6YLX - chains F and 1 of the 47 polymer chains in the assembly; structure by electron microscopy, 3.90 A resolution.

== Chain F ==
Name: 60S ribosomal protein L7-A
From: Saccharomyces cerevisiae
Reference sequence: P05737 (RL7A_YEAST); numbering as in UniProt (aligned over 1-244)
Sequence (244 residues; row label = number of the first residue in the row):
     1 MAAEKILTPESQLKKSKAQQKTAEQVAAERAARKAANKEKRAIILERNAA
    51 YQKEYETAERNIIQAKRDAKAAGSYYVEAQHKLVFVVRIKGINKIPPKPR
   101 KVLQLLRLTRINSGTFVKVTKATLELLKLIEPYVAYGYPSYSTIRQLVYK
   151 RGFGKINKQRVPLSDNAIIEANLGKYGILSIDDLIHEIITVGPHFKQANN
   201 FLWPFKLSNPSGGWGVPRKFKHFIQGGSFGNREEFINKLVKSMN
Not modelled in the structure: 1-22

== Chain 1 ==
Molecule: 25S rRNA
From: Saccharomyces cerevisiae
Sequence (3396 nucleotides; numbered 1 to 3396; the number before each row is that of its first residue):
     1 GUUUGACCUCAAAUCAGGUAGGAGUACCCGCUGAACUUAAGCAUAUCAAU
    51 AAGCGGAGGAAAAGAAACCAACCGGGAUUGCCUUAGUAACGGCGAGUGAA
   101 GCGGCAAAAGCUCAAAUUUGAAAUCUGGUACCUUCGGUGCCCGAGUUGUA
   151 AUUUGGAGAGGGCAACUUUGGGGCCGUUCCUUGUCUAUGUUCCUUGGAAC
   201 AGGACGUCAUAGAGGGUGAGAAUCCCGUGUGGCGAGGAGUGCGGUUCUUU
   251 GUAAAGUGCCUUCGAAGAGUCGAGUUGUUUGGGAAUGCAGCUCUAAGUGG
   301 GUGGUAAAUUCCAUCUAAAGCUAAAUAUUGGCGAGAGACCGAUAGCGAAC
   351 AAGUACAGUGAUGGAAAGAUGAAAAGAACUUUGAAAAGAGAGUGAAAAAG
   401 UACGUGAAAUUGUUGAAAGGGAAGGGCAUUUGAUCAGACAUGGUGUUUUG
   451 UGCCCUCUGCUCCUUGUGGGUAGGGGAAUCUCGCAUUUCACUGGGCCAGC
   501 AUCAGUUUUGGUGGCAGGAUAAAUCCAUAGGAAUGUAGCUUGCCUCGGUA
   551 AGUAUUAUAGCCUGUGGGAAUACUGCCAGCUGGGACUGAGGACUGCGACG
   601 UAAGUCAAGGAUGCUGGCAUAAUGGUUAUAUGCCGCCCGUCUUGAAACAC
   651 GGACCAAGGAGUCUAACGUCUAUGCGAGUGUUUGGGUGUAAAACCCAUAC
   701 GCGUAAUGAAAGUGAACGUAGGUUGGGGCCUCGCAAGAGGUGCACAAUCG
   751 ACCGAUCCUGAUGUCUUCGGAUGGAUUUGAGUAAGAGCAUAGCUGUUGGG
   801 ACCCGAAAGAUGGUGAACUAUGCCUGAAUAGGGUGAAGCCAGAGGAAACU
   851 CUGGUGGAGGCUCGUAGCGGUUCUGACGUGCAAAUCGAUCGUCGAAUUUG
   901 GGUAUAGGGGCGAAAGACUAAUCGAACCAUCUAGUAGCUGGUUCCUGCCG
   951 AAGUUUCCCUCAGGAUAGCAGAAGCUCGUAUCAGUUUUAUGAGGUAAAGC
  1001 GAAUGAUUAGAGGUUCCGGGGUCGAAAUGACCUUGACCUAUUCUCAAACU
  1051 UUAAAUAUGUAAGAAGUCCUUGUUACUUAAUUGAACGUGGACAUUUGAAU
  1101 GAAGAGCUUUUAGUGGGCCAUUUUUGGUAAGCAGAACUGGCGAUGCGGGA
  1151 UGAACCGAACGUAGAGUUAAGGUGCCGGAAUACACGCUCAUCAGACACCA
  1201 CAAAAGGUGUUAGUUCAUCUAGACAGCCGGACGGUGGCCAUGGAAGUCGG
  1251 AAUCCGCUAAGGAGUGUGUAACAACUCACCGGCCGAAUGAACUAGCCCUG
  1301 AAAAUGGAUGGCGCUCAAGCGUGUUACCUAUACUCUACCGUCAGGGUUGA
  1351 UAUGAUGCCCUGACGAGUAGGCAGGCGUGGAGGUCAGUGACGAAGCCUAG
  1401 ACCGUAAGGUCGGGUCGAACGGCCUCUAGUGCAGAUCUUGGUGGUAGUAG
  1451 CAAAUAUUCAAAUGAGAACUUUGAAGACUGAAGUGGGGAAAGGUUCCACG
  1501 UCAACAGCAGUUGGACGUGGGUUAGUCGAUCCUAAGAGAUGGGGAAGCUC
  1551 CGUUUCAAAGGCCUGAUUUUAUGCAGGCCACCAUCGAAAGGGAAUCCGGU
  1601 UAAGAUUCCGGAACCUGGAUAUGGAUUCUUCACGGUAACGUAACUGAAUG
  1651 UGGAGACGUCGGCGCGAGCCCUGGGAGGAGUUAUCUUUUCUUCUUAACAG
  1701 CUUAUCACCCCGGAAUUGGUUUAUCCGGAGAUGGGGUCUUAUGGCUGGAA
  1751 GAGGCCAGCACCUUUGCUGGCUCCGGUGCGCUUGUGACGGCCCGUGAAAA
  1801 UCCACAGGAAGGAAUAGUUUUCAUGCCAGGUCGUACUGAUAACCGCAGCA
  1851 GGUCUCCAAGGUGAACAGCCUCUAGUUGAUAGAAUAAUGUAGAUAAGGGA
  1901 AGUCGGCAAAAUAGAUCCGUAACUUCGGGAUAAGGAUUGGCUCUAAGGGU
  1951 CGGGUAGUGAGGGCCUUGGUCAGACGCAGCGGGCGUGCUUGUGGACUGCU
  2001 UGGUGGGGCUUGCUCUGCUAGGCGGACUACUUGCGUGCCUUGUUGUAGAC
  2051 GGCCUUGGUAGGUCUCUUGUAGACCGUCGCUUGCUACAAUUAACGAUCAA
  2101 CUUAGAACUGGUACGGACAAGGGGAAUCUGACUGUCUAAUUAAAACAUAG
  2151 CAUUGCGAUGGUCAGAAAGUGAUGUUGACGCAAUGUGAUUUCUGCCCAGU
  2201 GCUCUGAAUGUCAAAGUGAAGAAAUUCAACCAAGCGCGGGUAAACGGCGG
  2251 GAGUAACUAUGACUCUCUUAAGGUAGCCAAAUGCCUCGUCAUCUAAUUAG
  2301 UGACGCGCAUGAAUGGAUUAACGAGAUUCCCACUGUCCCUAUCUACUAUC
  2351 UAGCGAAACCACAGCCAAGGGAACGGGCUUGGCAGAAUCAGCGGGGAAAG
  2401 AAGACCCUGUUGAGCUUGACUCUAGUUUGACAUUGUGAAGAGACAUAGAG
  2451 GGUGUAGAAUAAGUGGGAGCUUCGGCGCCAGUGAAAUACCACUACCUUUA
  2501 UAGUUUCUUUACUUAUUCAAUGAAGCGGAGCUGGAAUUCAUUUUCCACGU
  2551 UCUAGCAUUCAAGGUCCCAUUCGGGGCUGAUCCGGGUUGAAGACAUUGUC
  2601 AGGUGGGGAGUUUGGCUGGGGCGGCACAUCUGUUAAACGAUAACGCAGAU
  2651 GUCCUAAGGGGGGCUCAUGGAGAACAGAAAUCUCCAGUAGAACAAAAGGG
  2701 UAAAAGCCCCCUUGAUUUUGAUUUUCAGUGUGAAUACAAACCAUGAAAGU
  2751 GUGGCCUAUCGAUCCUUUAGUCCCUCGGAAUUUGAGGCUAGAGGUGCCAG
  2801 AAAAGUUACCACAGGGAUAACUGGCUUGUGGCAGUCAAGCGUUCAUAGCG
  2851 ACAUUGCUUUUUGAUUCUUCGAUGUCGGCUCUUCCUAUCAUACCGAAGCA
  2901 GAAUUCGGUAAGCGUUGGAUUGUUCACCCACUAAUAGGGAACGUGAGCUG
  2951 GGUUUAGACCGUCGUGAGACAGGUUAGUUUUACCCUACUGAUGAAUGUUA
  3001 CCGCAAUAGUAAUUGAACUUAGUACGAGAGGAACAGUUCAUUCGGAUAAU
  3051 UGGUUUUUGCGGCUGUCUGAUCAGGCAUUGCCGCGAAGCUACCAUCCGCU
  3101 GGAUUAUGGCUGAACGCCUCUAAGUCAGAAUCCAUGCUAGAACGCGGUGA
  3151 UUUCUUUGCUCCACACAAUAUAGAUGGAUACGAAUAAGGCGUCCUUGUGG
  3201 CGUCGCUGAACCAUAGCAGGCUAGCAACGGUGCACUUGGCGGAAAGGCCU
  3251 UGGGUGCUUGCUGGCGAAUUGCAAUGUCAUUUUGCGUGGGGAUAAAUCAU
  3301 UUGUAUACGACUUAGAUGUACAACGGGGUAUUGUAAGCAGUAGAGUAGCC
  3351 UUGUUGUUACGAUCUGCUGAGAUUAAGCCUUUGUUGUCUGAUUUGU
Not modelled in the structure: 441-493, 1004-1046, 1069-1088, 1954-2092, 2154-2185, 2192-2312, 2372-2375, 2398-2818, 2941-2942, 2954-2980

== Chain F / chain 1 interface ==
Pairs across the interface (98):
  Arg30(F) - G595(1)  salt bridge to the phosphate
  Arg30(F) - C596(1)  salt bridge to the phosphate
  Arg33(F) - G595(1)  salt bridge to the phosphate
  Arg33(F) - C596(1)  salt bridge to the phosphate
  Lys34(F) - C596(1)  phosphate contact
  Lys34(F) - G597(1)  salt bridge to the phosphate
  Asn37(F) - C596(1)  phosphate contact
  Asn37(F) - G597(1)  phosphate contact
  Arg41(F) - G597(1)  salt bridge to the phosphate
  Arg41(F) - A598(1)  salt bridge to the phosphate
  Gln52(F) - A578(1)  hydrogen bond to the base
  Arg60(F) - A516(1)  hydrogen bond to the sugar
  Arg60(F) - G517(1)  salt bridge to the phosphate
  Ile63(F) - G517(1)  phosphate contact
  Arg67(F) - G517(1)  salt bridge to the phosphate
  Arg67(F) - G518(1)  salt bridge to the phosphate
  Arg67(F) - U520(1)  hydrogen bond to the base
  Lys70(F) - G518(1)  sugar contact
  Lys70(F) - A519(1)  salt bridge to the phosphate
  Lys70(F) - U520(1)  salt bridge to the phosphate
  Ile89(F) - A1158(1)  phosphate contact
  Lys90(F) - G1157(1)  salt bridge to the phosphate
  Lys90(F) - A1158(1)  phosphate contact
  Gly91(F) - A1158(1)  hydrogen bond to the phosphate
  Gly91(F) - A1159(1)  phosphate contact
  Ile92(F) - A1159(1)  hydrogen bond to the phosphate
  Asn93(F) - A1158(1)  hydrogen bond to the base
  Lys94(F) - C1156(1)  salt bridge to the phosphate
  Lys94(F) - A1158(1)  base contact
  Ile95(F) - G1139(1)  phosphate contact
  Ile95(F) - G1140(1)  phosphate contact
  Pro97(F) - G1139(1)  phosphate contact
  Lys98(F) - G984(1)  sugar contact
  Lys98(F) - U985(1)  salt bridge to the phosphate
  Lys98(F) - U986(1)  salt bridge to the phosphate
  Arg100(F) - G1140(1)  salt bridge to the phosphate
  Lys101(F) - A983(1)  hydrogen bond to the phosphate
  Lys101(F) - G984(1)  salt bridge to the phosphate
  Lys101(F) - U985(1)  sugar contact
  Leu105(F) - A983(1)  base contact
  Leu105(F) - U985(1)  base contact
  Leu105(F) - U1100(1)  base contact
  Leu105(F) - G1101(1)  sugar contact
  Thr109(F) - A1159(1)  base contact
  Arg110(F) - A1159(1)  hydrogen bond to the base
  Arg110(F) - U1334(1)  phosphate contact
  Arg110(F) - C1364(1)  salt bridge to the phosphate
  Ile111(F) - A1159(1)  phosphate contact
  Ile111(F) - C1333(1)  hydrogen bond to the sugar
  Asn112(F) - C1333(1)  sugar contact
  Ala122(F) - U986(1)  hydrogen bond to the sugar
  Ala122(F) - U987(1)  sugar contact
  Glu125(F) - U986(1)  hydrogen bond to the sugar
  Glu125(F) - U987(1)  sugar contact
  Leu126(F) - U986(1)  sugar contact
  Tyr141(F) - A578(1)  hydrogen bond to the base
  Ser142(F) - C576(1)  hydrogen bond to the phosphate
  Ser142(F) - C577(1)  hydrogen bond to the phosphate
  Arg145(F) - A578(1)  hydrogen bond to the sugar
  Lys150(F) - U506(1)  phosphate contact
  Lys150(F) - U507(1)  salt bridge to the phosphate
  Arg151(F) - U1334(1)  hydrogen bond to the sugar
  Lys155(F) - A1102(1)  salt bridge to the phosphate
  Lys158(F) - A1103(1)  salt bridge to the phosphate
  Gln159(F) - A1343(1)  base contact
  Gln159(F) - U1361(1)  hydrogen bond to the base
  Gln159(F) - G1362(1)  hydrogen bond to the sugar
  Arg160(F) - A1363(1)  salt bridge to the phosphate
  Asp165(F) - C596(1)  hydrogen bond to the sugar
  Lys196(F) - U1100(1)  salt bridge to the phosphate
  Lys196(F) - G1101(1)  phosphate contact
  Asn200(F) - A1102(1)  hydrogen bond to the phosphate
  Lys206(F) - U1334(1)  phosphate contact
  Leu207(F) - C1333(1)  hydrogen bond to the sugar
  Leu207(F) - U1334(1)  sugar contact
  Ser208(F) - G1166(1)  base contact
  Ser208(F) - C1333(1)  base contact
  Ser208(F) - U1334(1)  sugar contact
  Asn209(F) - U1167(1)  base contact
  Asn209(F) - U1168(1)  sugar contact
  Asn209(F) - A1332(1)  base contact
  Asn209(F) - C1333(1)  sugar contact
  Pro210(F) - U1167(1)  hydrogen bond to the sugar
  Pro210(F) - U1168(1)  phosphate contact
  Ser211(F) - U508(1)  hydrogen bond to the phosphate
  Ser211(F) - U1167(1)  phosphate contact
  Ser211(F) - U1168(1)  phosphate contact
  Gly212(F) - U1168(1)  phosphate contact
  Gly213(F) - U1168(1)  hydrogen bond to the phosphate
  Trp214(F) - U1168(1)  hydrogen bond to the sugar
  Trp214(F) - A1169(1)  sugar contact
  Pro217(F) - A1170(1)  phosphate contact
  Arg218(F) - A1170(1)  phosphate contact
  Lys219(F) - A1169(1)  hydrogen bond to the sugar
  Lys219(F) - A1170(1)  hydrogen bond to the phosphate
  Phe220(F) - A1158(1)  phosphate contact
  Lys241(F) - C576(1)  salt bridge to the phosphate
  Lys241(F) - C577(1)  salt bridge to the phosphate
Interface residues without a listed pair, chain F (65 interface residues in all): Lys66, Val102, Gln104, Leu106, Arg107, Lys121, Thr123, Asn157, Pro162, Lys238
Interface residues without a listed pair, chain 1 (52 interface residues in all): U509, G575, G1104, U1138, C1155, G1171, C1327, C1335, G1344

== Overview ==
Chain F and chain 1 form an interface of 65 and 52 residues respectively; the contacts include 27 hydrogen
bonds and 26 salt bridges. Among the polar pairs are Gln52(F)-A578(1), Arg67(F)-U520(1) and Asn93(F)-A1158(1).
Chain F is 60S ribosomal protein L7-A and chain 1 is 25S rRNA, both from Saccharomyces cerevisiae; the
structure, pre-60S State NE1 (TAP-Flag-Nop53), was determined by electron microscopy, deposited together with
6YLE, 6YLF and 6YLY.
